6HZ5 - chains J and N of the 14 polymer chains in the assembly; structure by electron microscopy, 4.20 A resolution (low resolution: residue-level contacts below are approximate; hydrogen-bond / salt-bridge calls are withheld).

Chain J:
Molecule: 5-methylcytosine-specific restriction enzyme B
From: Escherichia coli (strain K12)
Notes: EC 3.1.21.-
UniProtKB: P15005 (MCRB_ECOLI), isoform P15005-2; residues 162-459 here correspond to UniProt positions 1-298 (UniProt number = residue number - 161)
Chain sequence (307 residues; numbered 162 to 468; the number before each row is that of its first residue):
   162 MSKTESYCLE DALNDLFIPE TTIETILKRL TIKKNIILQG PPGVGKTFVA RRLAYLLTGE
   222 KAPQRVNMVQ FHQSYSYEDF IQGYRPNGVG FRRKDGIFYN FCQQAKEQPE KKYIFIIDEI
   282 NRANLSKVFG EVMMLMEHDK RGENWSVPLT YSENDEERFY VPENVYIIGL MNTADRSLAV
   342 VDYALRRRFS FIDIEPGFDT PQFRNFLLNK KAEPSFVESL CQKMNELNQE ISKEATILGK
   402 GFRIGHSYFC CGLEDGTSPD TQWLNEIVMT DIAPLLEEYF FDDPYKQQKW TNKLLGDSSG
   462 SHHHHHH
Disordered / not traced: 162-173, 458-468
Construct notes: expression tag (460-468)
Residues lining bound ligands:
  - GDP (guanosine-5'-diphosphate): Asp176, Leu177, Phe178, Pro203, Gly204, Val205, Gly206, Lys207, Thr208, Phe209, His407, Ser408, Cys411, Cys412
  - GMP-PNP (GNP; phosphoaminophosphonic acid-guanylate ester): Glu298, Asp300, Lys301, Ala345, Arg348, Arg349
From the paper describing this entry:
  - mutagenesis - R348A: decreased catalytic activity
  - mutagenesis - R283A: abolished catalytic activity on GTP (citing earlier work)

Chain N:
Molecule: Protein McrC
From: Escherichia coli (strain K12)
UniProtKB: P15006 (MCRC_ECOLI); residue numbers follow UniProt; this construct covers 1-348
Chain sequence (348 residues; numbered 1 to 348; the number before each row is that of its first residue):
     1 MEQPVIPVRN IYYMLTYAWG YLQEIKQANL EAIPGNNLLD ILGYVLNKGV LQLSRRGLEL
    61 DYNPNTEIIP GIKGRIEFAK TIRGFHLNHG KTVSTFDMLN EDTLANRIIK STLAILIKHE
   121 KLNSTIRDEA RSLYRKLPGI STLHLTPQHF SYLNGGKNTR YYKFVISVCK FIVNNSIPGQ
   181 NKGHYRFYDF ERNEKEMSLL YQKFLYEFCR RELTSANTTR SYLKWDASSI SDQSLNLLPR
   241 METDITIRSS EKILIVDAKY YKSIFSRRMG TEKFHSQNLY QLMNYLWSLK PENGENIGGL
   301 LIYPHVDTAV KHRYKINGFD IGLCTVNLGQ EWPCIHQELL DIFDEYLK
Disordered / not traced: 1-2, 22-27, 268-271
From the paper describing this entry:
  - catalytic residues: Asp244, Asp257, Lys259 (proposed by the authors, not directly observed)

Interface between chain J and chain N:
Pairs across the interface - 32 pairs, chain J then chain N:
  Glu239(J) - Lys73(N)
  Tyr245(J) - Pro70(N)
  Tyr245(J) - Gly71(N)
  Tyr245(J) - Ile72(N)
  Arg246(J) - Pro70(N)
  Pro247(J) - Pro70(N)
  Pro247(J) - Gly90(N)
  Phe252(J) - Gly71(N)
  Phe252(J) - Leu87(N)
  Phe252(J) - Gly90(N)
  Phe252(J) - Lys91(N)
  Phe252(J) - Thr92(N)
  Lys288(J) - Met98(N)
  Arg337(J) - Lys136(N)
  Ser338(J) - Lys136(N)
  Leu339(J) - Ser54(N)
  Leu339(J) - Leu58(N)
  Leu339(J) - Leu133(N)
  Leu339(J) - Lys136(N)
  Leu339(J) - Leu137(N)
  Ala340(J) - Leu58(N)
  Ala340(J) - Glu101(N)
  Val341(J) - Leu60(N)
  Val342(J) - Ser54(N)
  Val342(J) - Arg55(N)
  Tyr344(J) - Arg55(N)
  Thr397(J) - Glu129(N)
  Ile398(J) - Asp128(N)
  Ile398(J) - Ser132(N)
  Glu439(J) - Arg135(N)
  Phe442(J) - Arg131(N)
  Asp443(J) - Arg131(N)
Also at the interface, not in a pair above, chain J (23 interface residues in all): Ser237, Arg283, Tyr312, Phe403, Tyr440
Also at the interface, not in a pair above, chain N (25 interface residues in all): Arg56, Gly74, Pro138

Summary:
The interface between chain J and chain N involves 23 residues on one side and 25 on the other. Chain J binds
GMP-PNP and GDP. From the paper: catalytic residues Asp244(N), Asp257(N) and Lys259(N); R348A of chain J
reduces catalytic activity.
Chain J is 5-methylcytosine-specific restriction enzyme B and chain N is Protein McrC, both from Escherichia
coli (strain K12); the structure, Structure of McrBC without DNA binding domains (Class 1), was determined by
electron microscopy, deposited together with 6HZ4, 6HZ6, 6HZ7, 6HZ8 and 6HZ9.
